Entry 1SW5 (X-ray diffraction, 1.80 A resolution); this record covers chain A.

Chain A:
Name: osmoprotection protein (proX)
From: Archaeoglobus fulgidus
Reference sequence: O29280 (O29280_ARCFU); residues 1-275 here correspond to UniProt positions 18-292 (UniProt number = residue number + 17)
Sequence (275 residues; each row starts with the number of its first residue):
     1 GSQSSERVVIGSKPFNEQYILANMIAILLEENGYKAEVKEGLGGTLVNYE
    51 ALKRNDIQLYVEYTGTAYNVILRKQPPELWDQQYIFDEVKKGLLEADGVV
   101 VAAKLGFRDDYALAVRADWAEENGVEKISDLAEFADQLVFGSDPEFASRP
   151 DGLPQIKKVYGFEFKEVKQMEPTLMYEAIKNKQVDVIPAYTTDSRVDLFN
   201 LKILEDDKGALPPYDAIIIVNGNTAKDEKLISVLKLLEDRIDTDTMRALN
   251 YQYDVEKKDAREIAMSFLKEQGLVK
Unresolved in the structure: 1-5
Sequence notes: engineered mutation Gly1 (Cys18 in O29280)
Metal / ion sites: Mg2+ near Asp244 (its only coordinating residue here)
Reported in the primary citation:
  - conformationally variable residues (domain motion, side-chain flip): Asp109, Asp110, Tyr111, Pro144 to Ser148, Arg149, Tyr190, Leu211, Gly222 to Ala225
  - contacts within the chain: Tyr111-Tyr190

In short:
The paper reports conformational variability at Asp109, Asp110 and Tyr111 among others; contacts within the
chain involving Tyr111 and Tyr190.
Chain A is osmoprotection protein (proX) (Archaeoglobus fulgidus); the structure, Crystal structure of ProX
from Archeoglobus fulgidus in the ligand free form, was determined by X-ray diffraction (same publication as
1SW1, 1SW2 and 1SW4).
